7KQH - chains A and C of the 3 polymer chains in the assembly; structure by X-ray diffraction, 3.50 A resolution.

[Chain A]
Protein: Hemagglutinin
From: Influenza B virus
UniProt: A0A4P8YRB6 (A0A4P8YRB6_9INFB); the construct lacks a stretch of the UniProt sequence, so the offset changes along the chain: 31-163 = UniProt 46-178; 164-327 = UniProt 181-344
Amino-acid sequence (299 residues; row label = number of the first residue in the row; a row labelled like 163A-163B holds insertion residues (163A, then the next letters in order)):
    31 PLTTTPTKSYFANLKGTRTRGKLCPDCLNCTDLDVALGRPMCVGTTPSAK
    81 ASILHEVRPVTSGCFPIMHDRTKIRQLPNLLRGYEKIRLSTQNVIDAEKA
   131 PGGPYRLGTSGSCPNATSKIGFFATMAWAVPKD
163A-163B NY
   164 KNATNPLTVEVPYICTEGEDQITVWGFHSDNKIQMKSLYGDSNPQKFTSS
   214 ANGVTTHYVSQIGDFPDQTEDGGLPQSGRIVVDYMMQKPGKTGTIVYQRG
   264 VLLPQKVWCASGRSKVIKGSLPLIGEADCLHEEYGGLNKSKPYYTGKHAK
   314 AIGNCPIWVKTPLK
Disordered / not traced: 31-45, 281-327
Cystine bridges: Cys54-Cys57, Cys60-Cys72, Cys94-Cys143, Cys178-Cys272
Glycans and other covalent adducts: N-acetylglucosamine (NAG) linked to Asn145
Differences from the reference sequence: conflict Ile196 (Thr213 in A0A4P8YRB6)

[Chain C]
Protein: 2365 Fab heavy chain
From: Homo sapiens
Notes: antibody fragment or engineered binder
Amino-acid sequence (240 residues; row label = number of the first residue in the row; a row labelled like 82A-82C holds insertion residues (82A, then the next letters in order); numbers below 1 keep their minus sign (Ala-1 is residue -1)):
    -1 ASEVQLVESGGGLVQPGRSLRLSCAASGFTFDDYPMHWVRQVPGKGLEWV
    49 SSIN
   52A W
    53 NGGSTDHADSVKGRFTISRDNARNSLYLEM
82A-82C NSL
    83 KSEDTALYYCAKDLRASSSMDYYYYSGMDVWGQGTMVTVSGASTKGPSVF
   133 PLAPSSKSTSGGTAALGCLVKDYFPEPVTVSWNSGALTSGVHTFPAVLQS
   183 SGLYSLSSVVTVPSSSLGTQTYICNVNHKPSNTKVDKRVEPKSCDKHHHH
   233 HH
Disordered / not traced: -1 to 0, 122, 135-144, 222-234
Cystine bridges: Cys22-Cys92, Cys150-Cys206

[Chain A / chain C interface]
Pairs across the interface (32; chain A residue first):
  Arg136(A) - Asp31(C)  salt bridge
  Arg136(A) - Trp52A(C)
  Arg136(A) - Ala98(C)  hydrogen bond (side chain-backbone)
  Arg136(A) - Ser100(C)  hydrogen bond
  Leu137(A) - Ser100(C)  hydrogen bond (backbone-side chain)
  Gly138(A) - Met102(C)
  Thr139(A) - Ser99(C)  hydrogen bond
  Thr139(A) - Ser100(C)  hydrogen bond (side chain-backbone)
  Thr139(A) - Ser101(C)  hydrogen bond (side chain-backbone)
  Thr139(A) - Met102(C)
  Ser140(A) - Ser101(C)
  Ser140(A) - Asp103(C)  hydrogen bond
  Gly141(A) - Asp103(C)  hydrogen bond (backbone-side chain)
  Ser142(A) - Asp103(C)  hydrogen bond
  Lys149(A) - Tyr105(C)
  Ile150(A) - Ser101(C)
  Ile150(A) - Tyr105(C)
  Trp158(A) - Met102(C)  hydrophobic
  Val160(A) - Trp52A(C)  hydrophobic
  Val160(A) - Asn53(C)
  Val160(A) - Met102(C)  hydrophobic
  Lys162(A) - Asp30(C)  salt bridge
  Lys162(A) - Asp31(C)  salt bridge
  Asp163(A) - Trp52A(C)
  Asp163(A) - Asn73(C)  hydrogen bond
  Asp163(A) - Ala74(C)
  Gln197(A) - Gly54(C)
  Gln197(A) - Gly55(C)
  Leu201(A) - Asn53(C)
  Leu237(A) - Tyr104(C)  hydrophobic
  Pro238(A) - Tyr104(C)  hydrogen bond (backbone-side chain)
  Gln239(A) - Asp103(C)  hydrogen bond
Interface residues without a listed pair, chain A (19 interface residues in all): Ser200
Interface features reported in the paper:
  - epitope / paratope residues, chain A: Ser140(A), Trp158(A), Gln239(A)
  - hot spots on chain C (mutagenesis) - M102A, D103A: decreased binding to B/Phuket/3073/2013 HA head

[Overview]
Chain A and chain C form an interface of 19 and 16 residues respectively, with 12 hydrogen bonds and 3 salt
bridges. Among the polar pairs are Arg136(A)-Asp31(C), Lys162(A)-Asp30(C) and Lys162(A)-Asp31(C). The paper
reports that M102A and D103A of chain C reduce binding to B/Phuket/3073/2013 HA head; epitope/paratope
residues Ser140(A), Trp158(A) and Gln239(A).
Here chain A is Hemagglutinin (Influenza B virus) and chain C is 2365 Fab heavy chain (Homo sapiens). Entry
7KQH (Antibodies that engage the hemagglutinin receptor-binding site of influenza B viruses) was determined by
X-ray diffraction together with 7KQG from the same study.
